PDB entry 2MRU | solution NMR | chains A and Y of the 4 polymer chains in the assembly

[Chain A]
Protein: Antitoxin MazE
From: Escherichia coli K-12
Notes: fragment: DNA-binding domain
UniProtKB: P0AE72 (MAZE_ECOLI); residues 2-50 here = UniProt positions 2-50
Sequence (67 residues; numbered -16 to 50; the number before each row is that of its first residue; numbers below 1 keep their minus sign (Asn-16 is residue -16)):
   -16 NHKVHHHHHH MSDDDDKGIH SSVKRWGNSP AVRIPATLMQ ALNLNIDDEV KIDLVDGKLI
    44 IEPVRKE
Disordered / not traced: -16 to 0
Differences from the reference sequence: expression tag (-16 to 1)
Reported in the primary citation:
  - binding site for the 15-nt DNA strand: Lys7, Arg8, Trp9, Asn11, Arg16, Ala19
  - mutagenesis - R16A: abolished binding to the 15-nt DNA strand (citing earlier work)
  - mutagenesis - R8A: decreased binding to operator (citing earlier work)

[Chain Y]
Molecule: 15-nt DNA strand
Sequence (15 nucleotides; row label = number of the first residue in the row):
     1 GCACTATATA TCACG

[Interface between chain A and chain Y]
Residue-residue contacts (9; chain A residue first):
  Ser5(A) - DA6(Y)  phosphate contact
  Lys7(A) - DA6(Y)  phosphate contact
  Lys7(A) - DT7(Y)  phosphate contact
  Gly10(A) - DT9(Y)  base contact
  Arg16(A) - DT5(Y)  phosphate contact
  Arg16(A) - DA6(Y)  phosphate contact
  Pro18(A) - DC4(Y)  phosphate contact
  Ala19(A) - DC4(Y)  phosphate contact
  Thr20(A) - DC4(Y)  phosphate contact
Interface residues without a listed pair, chain A (9 interface residues in all): Arg8, Asn11
Interface residues without a listed pair, chain Y (9 interface residues in all): DA3, DA8, DA10, DT11

[Overview]
The chain A/chain Y interface involves 9 residues from each chain. From the paper: a binding site for the
15-nt DNA strand at Lys7(A), Arg8(A) and Trp9(A) among others; R16A of chain A abolishes binding to the 15-nt
DNA strand.
Chain A is Antitoxin MazE (Escherichia coli K-12) and chain Y is a 15-nt DNA strand; the structure, Structure
of truncated EcMazE-DNA complex, was determined by solution NMR.
